Entry 9B54 (electron microscopy, 2.86 A resolution); this record covers chains B and C of the 5 polymer chains in the assembly.

# Chain B
Molecule: Guanine nucleotide-binding protein G(I)/G(S)/G(T) subunit beta-1
Organism: Homo sapiens
Reference sequence: P62873 (GBB1_HUMAN); residues 2-340 here = UniProt positions 2-340
Amino-acid sequence (344 residues; row label = number of the first residue in the row; numbers below 1 keep their minus sign (Pro-3 is residue -3)):
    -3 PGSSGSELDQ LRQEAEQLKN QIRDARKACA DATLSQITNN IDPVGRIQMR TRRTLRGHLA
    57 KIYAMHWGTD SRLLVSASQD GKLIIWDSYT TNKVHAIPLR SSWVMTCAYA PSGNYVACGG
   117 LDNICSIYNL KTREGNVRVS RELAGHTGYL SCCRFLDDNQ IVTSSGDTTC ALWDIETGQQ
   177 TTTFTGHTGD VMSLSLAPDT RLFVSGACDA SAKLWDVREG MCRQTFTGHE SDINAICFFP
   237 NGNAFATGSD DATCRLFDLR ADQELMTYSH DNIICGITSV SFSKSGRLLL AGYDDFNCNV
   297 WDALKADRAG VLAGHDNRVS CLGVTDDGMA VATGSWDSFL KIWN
Disordered / not traced: -3 to 2
Construct notes: expression tag (-3 to 1)
Curated features (UniProtKB/Swiss-Prot):
  - modified residue: Ser2 (N-acetylserine), His266 (Phosphohistidine)
  - natural variant: Leu30 (L30F: In MRD42; uncertain significance), Arg52 (R52G: In MRD42), Gly64 (G64V: In MRD42), Asp76 (D76E: In MRD42; D76G: In MRD42), Gly77 (G77S: In MRD42), Lys78 (K78R: In MRD42), Ile80 (I80N: In MRD42; I80T: In MRD42), His91 (H91R: In MRD42; uncertain significance), Ala92 (A92T: In MRD42), Pro94 (P94S: In MRD42), Leu95 (L95P: In MRD42), Arg96 (R96L: In MRD42), 5 further natural variant entries in UniProt

# Chain C
Molecule: Guanine nucleotide-binding protein G(I)/G(S)/G(O) subunit gamma-2
Organism: Homo sapiens
Reference sequence: P59768 (GBG2_HUMAN); numbering as in UniProt (aligned over 1-71)
Amino-acid sequence (71 residues; each row starts with the number of its first residue):
     1 MASNNTASIA QARKLVEQLK MEANIDRIKV SKAAADLMAY CEAHAKEDPL LTPVPASENP
    61 FREKKFFCAI L
Disordered / not traced: 1-6, 64-71
Curated features (UniProtKB/Swiss-Prot):
  - modified residue: Ala2 (N-acetylalanine), Cys68 (Cysteine methyl ester)
  - lipidation: Cys68 (S-geranylgeranyl cysteine)

# How chain B and chain C interact
Pairs across the interface - 57 pairs, chain B then chain C:
  Gln6(B) - Arg13(C)  hydrogen bond (backbone-side chain)
  Glu10(B) - Val16(C)
  Ala11(B) - Val16(C)  hydrophobic
  Ala11(B) - Leu19(C)
  Leu14(B) - Leu19(C)  hydrophobic
  Ile18(B) - Ala23(C)  hydrophobic
  Ala21(B) - Arg27(C)
  Cys25(B) - Ile28(C)
  Cys25(B) - Lys29(C)
  Cys25(B) - Val30(C)  hydrogen bond (backbone-backbone)
  Ala26(B) - Val30(C)  hydrophobic
  Asp27(B) - Lys29(C)
  Asp27(B) - Val30(C)
  Asp27(B) - Ser31(C)  hydrogen bond
  Ala28(B) - Val30(C)
  Ala28(B) - Ser31(C)
  Leu30(B) - Ala34(C)  hydrophobic
  Ile33(B) - Ala34(C)
  Ile33(B) - Met38(C)  hydrophobic
  Ile37(B) - Met38(C)  hydrophobic
  Met45(B) - Leu50(C)  hydrophobic
  Arg48(B) - Phe61(C)
  Arg49(B) - Pro60(C)  hydrogen bond (side chain-backbone)
  Arg49(B) - Phe61(C)  hydrogen bond (side chain-backbone)
  Arg49(B) - Glu63(C)
  Ser84(B) - Phe61(C)
  Tyr85(B) - Pro60(C)
  Tyr85(B) - Phe61(C)  hydrophobic
  Met217(B) - Met21(C)  hydrophobic
  Cys218(B) - Gln18(C)  hydrogen bond (backbone-side chain)
  Cys218(B) - Met21(C)
  Cys218(B) - Glu22(C)
  Arg219(B) - Glu22(C)
  Thr221(B) - Glu22(C)
  Asp254(B) - Ala33(C)
  Arg256(B) - Arg27(C)
  Arg256(B) - Ile28(C)  hydrogen bond (backbone-backbone)
  Arg256(B) - Asp36(C)  salt bridge
  Ala257(B) - Ile28(C)
  Asp258(B) - Arg27(C)  salt bridge
  Gln259(B) - Val30(C)
  Leu261(B) - Val30(C)  hydrophobic
  Ser279(B) - Asp48(C)
  Lys280(B) - Glu47(C)
  Lys280(B) - Asp48(C)  hydrogen bond (backbone-side chain)
  Ser281(B) - Tyr40(C)
  Ser281(B) - Cys41(C)  hydrogen bond (backbone-side chain)
  Ser281(B) - His44(C)
  Ser281(B) - Asp48(C)
  Gly282(B) - Cys41(C)
  Leu284(B) - Leu51(C)  hydrophobic
  Gly324(B) - Pro49(C)
  Gly324(B) - Leu50(C)
  Met325(B) - Leu50(C)
  Met325(B) - Glu58(C)
  Val327(B) - Leu50(C)  hydrophobic
  Asn340(B) - Asn59(C)
Interface residues without a listed pair, chain B (53 interface residues in all): Glu3, Leu7, Lys15, Gln17, Arg22, Thr34, Ile43, Phe235, Pro236, Asn237, Leu252, Arg283, Leu300, Asp323, Ala326, Ile338
Interface residues without a listed pair, chain C (33 interface residues in all): Ile9, Lys20, Leu37, Arg62

# In short
The interface between chain B and chain C involves 53 residues on one side and 33 on the other, with 9
hydrogen bonds and 2 salt bridges. Polar pairs include Arg256(B)-Asp36(C), Asp258(B)-Arg27(C) and
Gln6(B)-Arg13(C).
Chain B is Guanine nucleotide-binding protein G(I)/G(S)/G(T) subunit beta-1 and chain C is Guanine
nucleotide-binding protein G(I)/G(S)/G(O) subunit gamma-2, both from Homo sapiens; the structure, Biased
agonist bound CB1-Gi structure, was determined by electron microscopy (same publication as 9B65).
